Entry 6VQB (electron microscopy, 3.60 A resolution); this record covers chains D and H of the 16 polymer chains in the assembly.

[Chain D]
Name: V-type proton ATPase subunit B, brain isoform
Source organism: Rattus norvegicus
UniProtKB: P62815 (VATB2_RAT); residues 1-511 here = UniProt positions 1-511
Amino-acid sequence (511 residues; numbered 1 to 511; the number before each row is that of its first residue):
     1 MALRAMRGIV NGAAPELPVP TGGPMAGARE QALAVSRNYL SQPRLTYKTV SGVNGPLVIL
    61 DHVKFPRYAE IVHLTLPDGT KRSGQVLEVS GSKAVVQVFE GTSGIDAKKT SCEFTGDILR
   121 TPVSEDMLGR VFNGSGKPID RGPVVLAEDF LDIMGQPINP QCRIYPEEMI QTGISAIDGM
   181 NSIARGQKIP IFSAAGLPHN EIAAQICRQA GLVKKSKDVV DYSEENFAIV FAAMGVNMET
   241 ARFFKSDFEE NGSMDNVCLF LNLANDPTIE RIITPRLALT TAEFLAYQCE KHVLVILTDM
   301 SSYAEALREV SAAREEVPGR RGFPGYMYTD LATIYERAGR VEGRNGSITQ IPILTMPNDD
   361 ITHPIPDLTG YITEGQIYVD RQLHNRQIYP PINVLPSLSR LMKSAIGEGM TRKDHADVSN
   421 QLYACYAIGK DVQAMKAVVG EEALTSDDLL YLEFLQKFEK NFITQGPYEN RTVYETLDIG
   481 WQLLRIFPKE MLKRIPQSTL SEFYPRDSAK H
Unresolved in the structure: 1-38, 216-224, 507-511
Ligand contacts: ADP (adenosine-5'-diphosphate): Leu398, Ser399, Arg400, Lys403

[Chain H]
Name: ATPase H+-transporting V1 subunit D
Source organism: Rattus norvegicus
UniProtKB: Q6P503 (Q6P503_RAT); numbering as in UniProt (aligned over 1-247)
Amino-acid sequence (247 residues; numbered 1 to 247; the number before each row is that of its first residue):
     1 MSGKDRIEIF PSRMAQTIMK ARLKGAQTGR NLLKKKSDAL TLRFRQILKK IIETKMLMGE
    61 VMREAAFSLA EAKFTAGDFS TTVIQNVNKA QVKIRAKKDN VAGVTLPVFE HYHEGTDSYE
   121 LTGLARGGEQ LAKLKRNYAK AVELLVELAS LQTSFVTLDE AIKITNRRVN AIEHVIIPRI
   181 ERTLAYIITE LDEREREEFY RLKKIQEKKK IIKEKSEKDL ERRRAAGEVM EPANLLAEEK
   241 DEDLLFE
Unresolved in the structure: 1-3, 49-153, 218-247

[Chain D / chain H interface]
Pairs across the interface (19):
  Glu315(D) - Tyr200(H)
  Glu315(D) - Lys203(H)  salt bridge
  Glu315(D) - Lys204(H)  salt bridge
  Glu316(D) - Tyr200(H)
  Val317(D) - Tyr200(H)
  Pro318(D) - Tyr200(H)
  Arg320(D) - Glu193(H)
  Arg321(D) - Thr189(H)
  Arg321(D) - Glu193(H)  hydrogen bond (backbone-side chain)
  Arg321(D) - Arg196(H)
  Gly322(D) - Arg196(H)
  Ala437(D) - Asn170(H)
  Ala437(D) - His174(H)
  Val438(D) - Arg167(H)
  Val438(D) - Asn170(H)  hydrogen bond (backbone-side chain)
  Val438(D) - Ala171(H)
  Val438(D) - His174(H)
  Val439(D) - Arg167(H)  hydrogen bond (backbone-side chain)
  Ala443(D) - Arg167(H)
Interface residues without a listed pair, chain D (12 interface residues in all): Gly319
Interface residues without a listed pair, chain H (11 interface residues in all): Val175

[Overview]
12 residues of chain D and 11 residues of chain H are in contact, with 3 hydrogen bonds and 2 salt bridges.
Polar contacts include Glu315(D)-Lys203(H), Glu315(D)-Lys204(H) and Arg321(D)-Glu193(H). Ligands of chain D:
ADP.
Chain D is V-type proton ATPase subunit B, brain isoform and chain H is ATPase H+-transporting V1 subunit D,
both from Rattus norvegicus; the structure, Mammalian V-ATPase from rat brain soluble V1 region rotational
state 2 with SidK and ADP (from ..., was determined by electron microscopy (same publication as 6VQ9, 6VQA,
6VQI, 6VQJ and 6VQK).
